1VQP - chains 0 and R of the 32 polymer chains in the assembly; structure by X-ray diffraction, 2.25 A resolution.

== Chain 0 ==
Molecule: 23S ribosomal RNA
Organism: Haloarcula marismortui
Sequence (2922 nucleotides; each row starts with the number of its first residue):
     2 UUGGCUACUA UGCCAGCUGG UGGAUUGCUC GGCUCAGGCG CUGAUGAAGG ACGUGCCAAG
    62 CUGCGAUAAG CCAUGGGGAG CCGCACGGAG GCGAAGAACC AUGGAUUUCC GAAUGAGAAU
   122 CUCUCUAACA AUUGCUUCGC GCAAUGAGGA ACCCCGAGAA CUGAAACAUC UCAGUAUCGG
   182 GAGGAACAGA AAACGCAAUG UGAUGUCGUU AGUAACCGCG AGUGAACGCG AUACAGCCCA
   242 AACCGAAGCC CUCACGGGCA AUGUGGUGUC AGGGCUACCU CUCAUCAGCC GACCGUCUCG
   302 ACGAAGUCUC UUGGAACAGA GCGUGAUACA GGGUGACAAC CCCGUACUCG AGACCAGUAC
   362 GACGUGCGGU AGUGCCAGAG UAGCGGGGGU UGGAUAUCCC UCGCGAAUAA CGCAGGCAUC
   422 GACUGCGAAG GCUAAACACA ACCUGAGACC GAUAGUGAAC AAGUAGUGUG AACGAACGCU
   482 GCAAAGUACC CUCAGAAGGG AGGCGAAAUA GAGCAUGAAA UCAGUUGGCG AUCGAGCGAC
   542 AGGGCAUACA AGGUCCCUCG ACGAAUGACC GACGCGCGAG CGUCCAGUAA GACUCACGGG
   602 AAGCCGAUGU UCUGUCGUAC GUUUUGAAAA ACGAGCCAGG GAGUGUGUCU GCAUGGCAAG
   662 UCUAACCGGA GUAUCCGGGG AGGCACAGGG AAACCGACAU GGCCGCAGGG CUUUGCCCGA
   722 GGGCCGCCGU CUUCAAGGGC GGGGAGCCAU GUGGACACGA CCCGAAUCCG GACGAUCUAC
   782 GCAUGGACAA GAUGAAGCGU GCCGAAAGGC ACGUGGAAGU CUGUUAGAGU UGGUGUCCUA
   842 CAAUACCCUC UCGUGAUCUA UGUGUAGGGG UGAAAGGCCC AUCGAGUCCG GCAACAGCUG
   902 GUUCCAAUCG AAACAUGUCG AAGCAUGACC UCCGCCGAGG UAGUCUGUGA GGUAGAGCGA
   962 CCGAUUGGUG UGUCCGCCUC CGAGAGGAGU CGGCACACCU GUCAAACUCC AAACUUACAG
  1022 ACGCCGUUUG ACGCGGGGAU UCCGGUGCGC GGGGUAAGCC UGUGUACCAG GAGGGGAACA
  1082 ACCCAGAGAU AGGUUAAGGU CCCCAAGUGU GGAUUAAGUG UAAUCCUCUG AAGGUGGUCU
  1142 CGAGCCCUAG ACAGCCGGGA GGUGAGCUUA GAAGCAGCUA CCCUCUAAGA AAAGCGUAAC
  1202 AGCUUACCGG CCGAGGUUUG AGGCGCCCAA AAUGAUCGGG ACUCAAAUCC ACCACCGAGA
  1262 CCUGUCCGUA CCACUCAUAC UGGUAAUCGA GUAGAUUGGC GCUCUAAUUG GAUGGAAGUA
  1322 GGGGUGAAAA CUCCUAUGGA CCGAUUAGUG ACGAAAAUCC UGGCCAUAGU AGCAGCGAUA
  1382 GUCGGGUGAG AACCCCGACG GCCUAAUGGA UAAGGGUUCC UCAGCACUGC UGAUCAGCUG
  1442 AGGGUUAGCC GGUCCUAAGU CAUACCGCAA CUCGACUAUG ACGAAAUGGG AAACGGGUUA
  1502 AUAUUCCCGU GCCACUAUGC AGUGAAAGUU GACGCCCUGG GGUCGAUCAC GCUGGGCAUU
  1562 CGCCCAGUCG AACCGUCCAA CUCCGUGGAA GCCGUAAUGG CAGGAAGCGG ACGAACGGCG
  1622 GCAUAGGGAA ACGUGAUUCA ACCUGGGGCC CAUGAAAAGA CGAGCAUAGU GUCCGUACCG
  1682 AGAACCGACA CAGGUGUCCA UGGCGGCGAA AGCCAAGGCC UGUCGGGAGC AACCAACGUU
  1742 AGGGAAUUCG GCAAGUUAGU CCCGUACCUU CGGAAGAAGG GAUGCCUGCU CCGGAACGGA
  1802 GCAGGUCGCA GUGACUCGGA AGCUCGGACU GUCUAGUAAC AACAUAGGUG ACCGCAAAUC
  1862 CGCAAGGACU CGUACGGUCA CUGAAUCCUG CCCAGUGCAG GUAUCUGAAC ACCUCGUACA
  1922 AGAGGACGAA GGACCUGUCA ACGGCGGGGG UAACUAUGAC CCUCUUAAGG UAGCGUAGUA
  1982 CCUUGCCGCA UCAGUAGCGG CUUGCAUGAA UGGAUUAACC AGAGCUUCAC UGUCCCAACG
  2042 UUGGGCCCGG UGAACUGUAC AUUCCAGUGC GGAGUCUGGA GACACCCAGG GGGAAGCGAA
  2102 GACCCUAUGG AGCUUUACUG CAGGCUGUCG CUGAGACGUG GUCGCCGAUG UGCAGCAUAG
  2162 GUAGGAGACA CUACACAGGU ACCCGCGCUA GCGGGCCACC GAGUCAACAG UGAAAUACUA
  2222 CCCGUCGGUG ACUGCGACUC UCACUCCGGG AGGAGGACAC CGAUAGCCGG GCAGUUUGAC
  2282 UGGGGCGGUA CGCGCUCGAA AAGAUAUCGA GCGCGCCCUA UGGCUAUCUC AGCCGGGACA
  2342 GAGACCCGGC GAAGAGUGCA AGAGCAAAAG AUAGCUUGAC AGUGUUCUUC CCAACGAGGA
  2402 ACGCUGACGC GAAAGCGUGG UCUAGCGAAC CAAUUAGCCU GCUUGAUGCG GGCAAUUGAU
  2462 GACAGAAAAG CUACCCUAGG GAUAACAGAG UCGUCACUCG CAAGAGCACA UAUCGACCGA
  2522 GUGGCUUGCU ACCUCGAUGU CGGUUCCCUC CAUCCUGCCC GUGCAGAAGC GGGCAAGGGU
  2582 GAGGUUGUUC GCCUAUUAAA GGAGGUCGUG AGCUGGGUUU AGACCGUCGU GAGACAGGUC
  2642 GGCUGCUAUC UACUGGGUGU GUAAUGGUGU CUGACAAGAA CGACCGUAUA GUACGAGAGG
  2702 AACUACGGUU GGUGGCCACU GGUGUACCGG UUGUUCGAGA GAGCACGUGC CGGGUAGCCA
  2762 CGCCACACGG GGUAAGAGCU GAACGCAUCU AAGCUCGAAA CCCACUUGGA AAAGAGACAC
  2822 CGCCGAGGUC CCGCGUACAA GACGCGGUCG AUAGACUCGG GGUGUGCGCG UCGAGGUAAC
  2882 GAGACGUUAA GCCCACGAGC ACUAACAGAC CAAAGCCAUC AU
Unresolved in the structure: 2-9, 126-127, 715, 971-998, 1560, 1952-1963, 2137-2236, 2339-2343, 2665-2666, 2915-2923
Differences from the reference sequence: modified residue (628, 2587-2588, 2619, 2621)
Modified positions: 1MA (6-hydro-1-methyladenosine-5'-monophosphate) at position 628, OMU (o2'-methyluridine 5'-monophosphate) at position 2587, OMG (o2'-methylguanosine-5'-monophosphate) at position 2588, UR3 (3-methyluridine-5'-monophoshate) at position 2619, PSU (pseudouridine-5'-monophosphate) at position 2621
Bound ions: Mg2+ site 1 near G28 (its only coordinating residue here); Sr2+ site 1: G33, C34, U457; Na+ site 1: C40, C443; Na+ site 2: G56, A59, G61; Sr2+ site 2: G84, C85 (shared with 1 residue of chain T); Sr2+ site 3: C85, A86, C87 (shared with 1 residue of chain T); Na+ site 3 near U107 (its only coordinating residue here); Mg2+ site 2 near U115 (its only coordinating residue here); Na+ site 4: C141, G142; Na+ site 5 near U146 (its only coordinating residue here); Sr2+ site 4: G147, A183 (shared with 1 residue of chain M); Mg2+ site 3: C162, U2276; 3 more K+ sites not listed; 76 more Mg2+ sites not listed; 56 more Na+ sites not listed; 87 more Sr2+ sites not listed

== Chain R ==
Protein: 50S ribosomal protein L22P
Organism: Haloarcula marismortui
Reference sequence: P10970 (RL22_HALMA); numbering as in UniProt (aligned over 0-154)
Sequence (155 residues; row label = number of the first residue in the row; numbering starts at 0):
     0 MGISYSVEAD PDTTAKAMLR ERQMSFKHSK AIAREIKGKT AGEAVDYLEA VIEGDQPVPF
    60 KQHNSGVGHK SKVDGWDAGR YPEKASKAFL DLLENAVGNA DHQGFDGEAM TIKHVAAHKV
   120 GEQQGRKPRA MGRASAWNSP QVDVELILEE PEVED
Unresolved in the structure: 0, 151-154
Bound ions: Na+ site 1: Lys-60 (together with Sr2+); Sr2+: Gln-61, Asn-63; Mg2+: Gly-65 (shared with C2048(0), A2089(0) of chain 0); Na+ site 2: Ser-70, Val-72; Na+ site 3: Val-72, Trp-75 (shared with U2659(0), G2660(0) of chain 0)

== Chain 0 / chain R interface ==
Residue-residue contacts (133; chain 0 residue first):
  A11(0) with Lys-60(R), hydrogen bond to the sugar; Trp-75(R), sugar contact
  U12(0) with Lys-60(R), salt bridge to the phosphate; Trp-75(R), sugar contact
  G13(0) with Gln-61(R), phosphate contact
  U19(0) with Ser-5(R), hydrogen bond to the sugar
  G20(0) with Ile-2(R), sugar contact; Ser-3(R), hydrogen bond to the sugar; Tyr-4(R), sugar contact; Ser-5(R), sugar contact; His-117(R), base contact
  G21(0) with Gly-1(R), sugar contact; Ile-2(R), sugar contact; Ser-3(R), hydrogen bond to the phosphate; Lys-118(R), sugar contact; Val-119(R), sugar contact
  U22(0) with Gly-1(R), hydrogen bond to the phosphate; Val-119(R), sugar contact
  C492(0) with His-101(R), hydrogen bond to the sugar
  U493(0) with Asn-94(R), base contact
  C494(0) with Glu-93(R), sugar contact
  G499(0) with Arg-19(R), phosphate contact; Asn-94(R), hydrogen bond to the base
  G500(0) with Tyr-4(R), phosphate contact; Ala-16(R), sugar contact; Met-17(R), hydrogen bond to the sugar; Arg-19(R), salt bridge to the phosphate; Asn-94(R), hydrogen bond to the sugar; Asn-98(R), base contact
  G501(0) with Tyr-4(R), hydrogen bond to the phosphate; Lys-15(R), sugar contact; Met-17(R), phosphate contact; Asn-98(R), sugar contact; Gln-102(R), sugar contact
  U510(0) with Ser-3(R), base contact
  C523(0) with Phe-25(R), sugar contact; Lys-29(R), hydrogen bond to the phosphate
  A524(0) with Phe-25(R), sugar contact; Lys-29(R), salt bridge to the phosphate; Gln-61(R), phosphate contact; Ala-115(R), sugar contact; Ala-116(R), hydrogen bond to the sugar; His-117(R), base contact
  G525(0) with Arg-33(R), salt bridge to the phosphate; His-113(R), hydrogen bond to the sugar; Ala-115(R), sugar contact
  U526(0) with Lys-36(R), salt bridge to the phosphate
  U840(0) with Arg-128(R), hydrogen bond to the sugar; Ala-129(R), phosphate contact; Arg-132(R), sugar contact
  A841(0) with Arg-128(R), salt bridge to the phosphate; Ala-129(R), hydrogen bond to the phosphate; Met-130(R), base contact
  A843(0) with Arg-128(R), phosphate contact; Ala-129(R), phosphate contact
  A844(0) with Ala-129(R), phosphate contact; Met-130(R), hydrogen bond to the phosphate; Gly-131(R), base contact
  A1369(0) with Lys-26(R), hydrogen bond to the sugar; Ser-64(R), hydrogen bond to the phosphate
  G1370(0) with Ser-24(R), hydrogen bond to the base; Lys-26(R), salt bridge to the phosphate; His-27(R), base contact; His-62(R), salt bridge to the phosphate; Asn-63(R), phosphate contact; Ser-64(R), hydrogen bond to the phosphate; Arg-79(R), sugar contact; Pro-139(R), base contact
  U1371(0) with Ser-64(R), sugar contact; Arg-79(R), salt bridge to the phosphate
  A1372(0) with Trp-136(R), base contact
  G1373(0) with Trp-136(R), base contact
  C1428(0) with Gln-22(R), hydrogen bond to the phosphate; Gln-122(R), hydrogen bond to the phosphate
  C1431(0) with Lys-126(R), hydrogen bond to the base
  A1689(0) with Pro-127(R), base contact; Arg-128(R), hydrogen bond to the base; Gly-131(R), base contact; Arg-132(R), hydrogen bond to the base; Ala-133(R), base contact
  C1690(0) with Pro-127(R), base contact
  C2048(0) with Gly-65(R), phosphate contact; Lys-69(R), phosphate contact
  C2049(0) with Gly-67(R), phosphate contact; Lys-69(R), salt bridge to the phosphate; Gly-78(R), phosphate contact; Arg-79(R), salt bridge to the phosphate; Tyr-80(R), phosphate contact
  G2050(0) with Arg-79(R), salt bridge to the phosphate; Tyr-80(R), hydrogen bond to the phosphate; Pro-81(R), phosphate contact; Glu-82(R), hydrogen bond to the sugar
  G2051(0) with His-27(R), phosphate contact; Pro-81(R), phosphate contact; Glu-82(R), hydrogen bond to the phosphate; Lys-83(R), hydrogen bond to the phosphate
  U2052(0) with Lys-83(R), salt bridge to the phosphate; Trp-136(R), sugar contact
  G2053(0) with Trp-136(R), sugar contact; Asn-137(R), hydrogen bond to the phosphate; Ser-138(R), hydrogen bond to the phosphate
  A2054(0) with Arg-128(R), hydrogen bond to the base; Ser-134(R), hydrogen bond to the sugar; Ala-135(R), hydrogen bond to the sugar; Trp-136(R), sugar contact; Asn-137(R), hydrogen bond to the phosphate
  A2055(0) with Arg-128(R), hydrogen bond to the sugar; Arg-132(R), hydrogen bond to the sugar; Ser-134(R), sugar contact; Ala-135(R), phosphate contact
  C2086(0) with Trp-75(R), sugar contact
  C2087(0) with Asn-63(R), sugar contact; His-68(R), hydrogen bond to the sugar; Asp-76(R), sugar contact
  C2088(0) with Asn-63(R), phosphate contact; Ser-64(R), phosphate contact; Gly-65(R), hydrogen bond to the phosphate; Val-66(R), sugar contact
  A2089(0) with Gly-65(R), phosphate contact
  U2648(0) with Arg-128(R), base contact
  G2657(0) with His-68(R), base contact
  G2658(0) with His-68(R), hydrogen bond to the sugar; Asp-76(R), hydrogen bond to the base
  U2659(0) with Trp-75(R), hydrogen bond to the sugar; Asp-76(R), hydrogen bond to the sugar
  G2660(0) with Gly-74(R), hydrogen bond to the phosphate
  C2831(0) with Lys-71(R), hydrogen bond to the phosphate
  C2832(0) with Lys-71(R), salt bridge to the phosphate
  A2841(0) with Gly-67(R), sugar contact; His-68(R), hydrogen bond to the sugar
  G2842(0) with His-68(R), sugar contact; Ser-70(R), phosphate contact
  A2843(0) with Ser-70(R), phosphate contact
Other interface residues (no listed pair), chain 0 (58 interface residues in all): A502, U1368, A1427, U1429, C2056
Other interface residues (no listed pair), chain R (69 interface residues in all): Val-6, Val-72, Asp-73, Ala-84, Gln-123

== In short ==
58 residues of chain 0 and 69 residues of chain R are in contact, with 46 hydrogen bonds and 14 salt bridges.
Polar contacts include G499(0)/Asn-94(R), G1370(0)/Ser-24(R) and C1431(0)/Lys-126(R). G33(0), C34(0) and
U457(0) coordinate Sr2+ site 1. C40(0) and C443(0) form the Na+ site 1.
Chain 0 is 23S ribosomal RNA and chain R is 50S ribosomal protein L22P, both from Haloarcula marismortui; the
structure, The structure of the transition state analogue "RAP" bound to the large ribosomal subunit of
haloarcula ..., was determined by X-ray diffraction, deposited together with 1VQ4, 1VQ5, 1VQ8, 1VQ9, 1VQK,
1VQL, 1VQM and 1VQO.
